PDB entry 1DJN | X-ray diffraction, 2.20 A resolution | chains A and B

# Chain A (and B)
Protein: Trimethylamine dehydrogenase
From: Methylophilus methylotrophus
Notes: EC 1.5.99.7; chain B of this document is another copy of the same molecule, construct and numbering; everything in this record applies to it too
UniProt: P16099 (DHTM_METME); residue numbers follow UniProt; this construct covers 1-729
Amino-acid sequence (729 residues; numbered 1 to 729; the number before each row is that of its first residue):
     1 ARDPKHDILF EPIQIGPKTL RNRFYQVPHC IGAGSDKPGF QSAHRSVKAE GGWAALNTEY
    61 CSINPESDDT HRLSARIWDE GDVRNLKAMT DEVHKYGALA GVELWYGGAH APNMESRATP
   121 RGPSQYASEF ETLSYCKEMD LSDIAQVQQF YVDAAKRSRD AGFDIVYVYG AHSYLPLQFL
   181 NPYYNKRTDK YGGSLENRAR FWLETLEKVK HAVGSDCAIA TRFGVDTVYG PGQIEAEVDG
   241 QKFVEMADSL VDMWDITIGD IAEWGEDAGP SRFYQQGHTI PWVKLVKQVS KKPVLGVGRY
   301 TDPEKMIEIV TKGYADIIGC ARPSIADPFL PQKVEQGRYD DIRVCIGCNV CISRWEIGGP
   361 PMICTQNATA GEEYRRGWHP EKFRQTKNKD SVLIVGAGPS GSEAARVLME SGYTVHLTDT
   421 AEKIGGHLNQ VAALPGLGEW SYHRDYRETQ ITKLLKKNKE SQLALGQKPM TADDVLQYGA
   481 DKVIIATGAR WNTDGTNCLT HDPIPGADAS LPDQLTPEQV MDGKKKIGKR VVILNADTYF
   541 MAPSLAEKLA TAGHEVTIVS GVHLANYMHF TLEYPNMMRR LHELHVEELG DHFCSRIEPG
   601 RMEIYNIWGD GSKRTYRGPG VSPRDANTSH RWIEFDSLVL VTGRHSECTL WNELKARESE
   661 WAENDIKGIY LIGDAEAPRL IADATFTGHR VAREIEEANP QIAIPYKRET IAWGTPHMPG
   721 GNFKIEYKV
Ion coordination: 4Fe-4S cluster Fe: C345, C348, C351, C364
Small-molecule neighbours:
  - ADP (adenosine-5'-diphosphate): V395, G396, A397, G398, P399, S400, G401, T418, D419, T420, A421, G425, G426, H427, P469, M470, A486, T487, G488, A489, L650, G673, D674, A675, A684
  - FMN (flavin mononucleotide): V27, P28, H29, C30, E59, Y60, E103, Y169, H172, R222, T257, W264, D267, A268, V297, G298, R299, G319, C320, A321, R322, P323, I325, C351, I352
  - 4Fe-4S cluster (SF4): R322, I325, A326, C345, I346, G347, C348, N349, V350, C351, I363, C364, T365, Q366

# Interface between chain A and chain B
Pairs across the interface (252; chain A residue first):
  S35(A) - T710(B)
  D36(A) - T710(B)
  D36(A) - I711(B)
  P38(A) - I711(B)
  P38(A) - W713(B)  hydrophobic
  G39(A) - W713(B)
  S42(A) - I725(B)
  A43(A) - I725(B)  hydrophobic
  A43(A) - Y727(B)
  V47(A) - Y727(B)
  T70(A) - P360(B)
  H71(A) - I357(B)
  H71(A) - G358(B)
  H71(A) - P360(B)
  R76(A) - R708(B)
  W78(A) - Y706(B)
  W78(A) - R708(B)
  D79(A) - R708(B)  salt bridge
  D82(A) - R708(B)  salt bridge
  R84(A) - A712(B)
  R84(A) - W713(B)
  N85(A) - I711(B)  hydrogen bond (side chain-backbone)
  N85(A) - A712(B)
  N85(A) - W713(B)  hydrogen bond (side chain-backbone)
  A88(A) - W713(B)
  E92(A) - I725(B)
  M114(A) - R354(B)  hydrogen bond (backbone-side chain)
  M114(A) - P360(B)  hydrophobic
  E115(A) - R375(B)  hydrogen bond (backbone-side chain)
  E115(A) - Y706(B)  hydrogen bond
  S116(A) - R376(B)  hydrogen bond (backbone-side chain)
  S116(A) - Y706(B)
  R117(A) - I363(B)
  R117(A) - E372(B)  salt bridge
  R117(A) - R375(B)
  R117(A) - R679(B)  hydrogen bond (backbone-side chain)
  R117(A) - A682(B)
  R117(A) - D683(B)  salt bridge
  R117(A) - F686(B)
  T119(A) - E676(B)  hydrogen bond
  T119(A) - R679(B)  hydrogen bond
  R121(A) - I702(B)
  Q125(A) - H645(B)
  Q125(A) - S646(B)  hydrogen bond (side chain-backbone)
  Q125(A) - E676(B)
  Q125(A) - A677(B)
  Q125(A) - P678(B)
  Y126(A) - H501(B)
  A127(A) - C498(B)
  A127(A) - H501(B)
  S128(A) - C498(B)
  E129(A) - C498(B)
  E129(A) - H501(B)  salt bridge
  T132(A) - C498(B)
  T132(A) - T538(B)  hydrogen bond
  L133(A) - D537(B)
  L133(A) - T538(B)
  L133(A) - Y567(B)  hydrophobic
  Y135(A) - G643(B)
  Y135(A) - R644(B)  hydrogen bond (side chain-backbone)
  Y135(A) - A677(B)
  Y135(A) - P678(B)
  C136(A) - A677(B)
  K137(A) - E676(B)
  D140(A) - K655(B)
  Q146(A) - I702(B)
  Y183(A) - C498(B)
  Y183(A) - L499(B)  hydrogen bond (side chain-backbone)
  Y183(A) - T500(B)
  Y183(A) - H501(B)
  K186(A) - H501(B)
  K186(A) - D502(B)  salt bridge
  V228(A) - P623(B)
  G230(A) - P623(B)
  P231(A) - G620(B)
  E235(A) - P619(B)
  E235(A) - G620(B)  hydrogen bond (side chain-backbone)
  E237(A) - Y616(B)  hydrogen bond
  E237(A) - P619(B)
  V238(A) - P619(B)  hydrophobic
  I258(A) - R614(B)
  E263(A) - R624(B)  salt bridge
  E266(A) - R614(B)  salt bridge
  E266(A) - R624(B)  salt bridge
  Y274(A) - R614(B)
  H278(A) - R614(B)  hydrogen bond
  P281(A) - Y616(B)  hydrophobic
  W282(A) - R614(B)
  W282(A) - Y616(B)
  L285(A) - Y616(B)
  R354(A) - M114(B)  hydrogen bond (side chain-backbone)
  I357(A) - H71(B)
  G358(A) - H71(B)
  G358(A) - G358(B)
  P360(A) - T70(B)
  P360(A) - H71(B)
  P360(A) - M114(B)  hydrophobic
  P361(A) - M114(B)
  I363(A) - R117(B)
  E372(A) - R117(B)  salt bridge
  E373(A) - Y727(B)
  Y374(A) - F723(B)  hydrogen bond (side chain-backbone)
  Y374(A) - I725(B)  hydrophobic
  R375(A) - E115(B)  hydrogen bond (side chain-backbone)
  R375(A) - R117(B)
  R376(A) - S116(B)  hydrogen bond (side chain-backbone)
  R376(A) - K728(B)
  G377(A) - E726(B)
  G377(A) - Y727(B)
  G377(A) - K728(B)  hydrogen bond (backbone-backbone)
  H379(A) - Y727(B)
  K382(A) - V729(B)
  R384(A) - K728(B)
  R384(A) - V729(B)  hydrogen bond (side chain-backbone)
  C498(A) - A127(B)
  C498(A) - S128(B)
  C498(A) - E129(B)
  C498(A) - T132(B)
  C498(A) - Y183(B)
  L499(A) - Y183(B)  hydrogen bond (backbone-side chain)
  T500(A) - Y183(B)
  H501(A) - Y126(B)
  H501(A) - A127(B)
  H501(A) - E129(B)  salt bridge
  H501(A) - Y183(B)
  H501(A) - K186(B)
  D502(A) - K186(B)  salt bridge
  D537(A) - L133(B)
  T538(A) - T132(B)  hydrogen bond
  T538(A) - L133(B)
  Y567(A) - L133(B)  hydrophobic
  Y574(A) - W608(B)  hydrophobic
  P575(A) - W608(B)  hydrophobic
  N576(A) - S612(B)
  N576(A) - R624(B)  hydrogen bond
  M578(A) - W608(B)  hydrophobic
  R579(A) - W608(B)
  R579(A) - D610(B)
  R579(A) - G611(B)
  R579(A) - S612(B)
  R579(A) - R624(B)
  R580(A) - S612(B)  hydrogen bond
  R580(A) - K613(B)
  H582(A) - W608(B)
  H582(A) - G609(B)
  E583(A) - G611(B)
  E583(A) - S612(B)  hydrogen bond
  W608(A) - Y574(B)  hydrophobic
  W608(A) - P575(B)  hydrophobic
  W608(A) - M578(B)  hydrophobic
  W608(A) - R579(B)
  W608(A) - H582(B)
  D610(A) - R579(B)
  G611(A) - R579(B)
  G611(A) - E583(B)
  S612(A) - N576(B)
  S612(A) - R579(B)
  S612(A) - R580(B)  hydrogen bond
  S612(A) - E583(B)  hydrogen bond
  K613(A) - R580(B)
  R614(A) - I258(B)
  R614(A) - E266(B)  salt bridge
  R614(A) - Y274(B)
  R614(A) - H278(B)  hydrogen bond
  R614(A) - W282(B)
  Y616(A) - E237(B)  hydrogen bond
  Y616(A) - P281(B)  hydrophobic
  Y616(A) - W282(B)
  Y616(A) - L285(B)
  P619(A) - E235(B)
  P619(A) - E237(B)
  P619(A) - V238(B)  hydrophobic
  G620(A) - P231(B)
  G620(A) - E235(B)  hydrogen bond (backbone-side chain)
  P623(A) - V228(B)
  P623(A) - G230(B)
  R624(A) - E263(B)  salt bridge
  R624(A) - E266(B)  salt bridge
  R624(A) - N576(B)  hydrogen bond
  R624(A) - R579(B)
  G643(A) - Y135(B)
  R644(A) - Y135(B)  hydrogen bond (backbone-side chain)
  H645(A) - Q125(B)
  S646(A) - Q125(B)  hydrogen bond (backbone-side chain)
  K655(A) - D140(B)
  E676(A) - T119(B)  hydrogen bond
  E676(A) - Q125(B)
  E676(A) - K137(B)
  A677(A) - T119(B)
  A677(A) - Q125(B)
  A677(A) - Y135(B)
  P678(A) - Q125(B)
  P678(A) - Y135(B)
  R679(A) - R117(B)  hydrogen bond (side chain-backbone)
  R679(A) - A118(B)
  R679(A) - T119(B)  hydrogen bond
  A682(A) - R117(B)
  D683(A) - R117(B)  salt bridge
  F686(A) - R117(B)
  I704(A) - K728(B)
  Y706(A) - W78(B)
  Y706(A) - E115(B)  hydrogen bond
  Y706(A) - S116(B)
  K707(A) - N722(B)  hydrogen bond (side chain-backbone)
  K707(A) - K724(B)  hydrogen bond (side chain-backbone)
  K707(A) - E726(B)  salt bridge
  R708(A) - R76(B)
  R708(A) - W78(B)
  R708(A) - D79(B)  salt bridge
  R708(A) - D82(B)  salt bridge
  R708(A) - H717(B)
  T710(A) - S35(B)
  T710(A) - D36(B)
  T710(A) - I711(B)
  T710(A) - H717(B)
  I711(A) - D36(B)
  I711(A) - P38(B)
  I711(A) - N85(B)  hydrogen bond (backbone-side chain)
  I711(A) - E709(B)
  I711(A) - T710(B)
  I711(A) - I711(B)  hydrophobic
  I711(A) - H717(B)
  A712(A) - R84(B)
  A712(A) - N85(B)
  A712(A) - T715(B)
  W713(A) - P38(B)  hydrophobic
  W713(A) - G39(B)
  W713(A) - R84(B)
  W713(A) - N85(B)  hydrogen bond (backbone-side chain)
  W713(A) - A88(B)
  T715(A) - T715(B)
  H717(A) - R708(B)
  H717(A) - T710(B)
  H717(A) - I711(B)
  N722(A) - K707(B)  hydrogen bond (backbone-side chain)
  F723(A) - Y374(B)  hydrogen bond (backbone-side chain)
  K724(A) - K707(B)  hydrogen bond (backbone-side chain)
  I725(A) - A43(B)  hydrophobic
  I725(A) - Y374(B)  hydrophobic
  E726(A) - G377(B)
  E726(A) - K707(B)  salt bridge
  Y727(A) - A43(B)
  Y727(A) - V47(B)
  Y727(A) - E373(B)
  Y727(A) - G377(B)
  Y727(A) - H379(B)
  K728(A) - R376(B)
  K728(A) - G377(B)  hydrogen bond (backbone-backbone)
  K728(A) - R384(B)
  K728(A) - I704(B)
  V729(A) - K382(B)
  V729(A) - R384(B)  hydrogen bond (backbone-side chain)
Other interface residues (no listed pair), chain A (149 interface residues in all): S46, E66, A118, Y184, D226, Y229, T279, A368, A370, W378, F383, Y539, V562, N606, G609, T615, G618, V621, S622, S629, L671, R693, N699, I702, E709, P716
Other interface residues (no listed pair), chain B (147 interface residues in all): S42, S46, E66, E92, R121, C136, S142, Q146, Y184, Y229, T279, P361, A368, W378, F383, Q385, Y539, V562, N606, G618, V621, S622, L671, R693, N699, P716

# In short
149 residues of chain A face 147 of chain B across their interface, with 48 hydrogen bonds and 20 salt
bridges. Among the polar pairs are D79(A)-R708(B), D82(A)-R708(B) and R117(A)-E372(B). Ligands of chain A:
4Fe-4S cluster, flavin mononucleotide and ADP.
Both chains are Trimethylamine dehydrogenase (Methylophilus methylotrophus). Entry 1DJN (Structural and
biochemical characterization of recombinant wild type trimethylamine dehydrogenase from methylophilus
methylotrophus (sp. W3A1)) was determined by X-ray diffraction, deposited together with 1DJQ.
